PDB entry 9L1N | electron microscopy, 3.30 A resolution | chains B and M of the 13 polymer chains in the assembly

# Chain B
Molecule: E2 glycoprotein
Source organism: Western equine encephalitis virus
Reference sequence: Q9J1K1 (Q9J1K1_WEEV); residues 1-416 here correspond to UniProt positions 320-735 (UniProt number = residue number + 319)
Amino-acid sequence (416 residues; each row starts with the number of its first residue):
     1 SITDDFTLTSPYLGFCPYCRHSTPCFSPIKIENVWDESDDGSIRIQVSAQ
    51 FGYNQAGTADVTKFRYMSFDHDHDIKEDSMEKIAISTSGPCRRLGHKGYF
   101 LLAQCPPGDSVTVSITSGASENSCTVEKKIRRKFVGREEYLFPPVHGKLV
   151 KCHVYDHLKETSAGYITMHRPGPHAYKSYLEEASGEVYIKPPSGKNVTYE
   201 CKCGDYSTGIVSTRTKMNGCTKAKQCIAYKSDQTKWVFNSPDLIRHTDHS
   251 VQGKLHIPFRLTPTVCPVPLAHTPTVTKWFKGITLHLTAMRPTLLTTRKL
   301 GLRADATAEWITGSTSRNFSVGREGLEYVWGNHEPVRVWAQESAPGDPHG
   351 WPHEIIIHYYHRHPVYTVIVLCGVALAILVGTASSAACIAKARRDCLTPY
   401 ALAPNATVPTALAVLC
Disordered / not traced: 1
Disulfides: C16-C124, C19-C25, C91-C105, C152-C266, C201-C226, C203-C220
Glycans and other covalent adducts: N-acetylglucosamine (NAG) linked to N196

# Chain M
Molecule: Protocadherin-10
Source organism: Homo sapiens
Reference sequence: Q9P2E7 (PCD10_HUMAN); residues 19-113 here = UniProt positions 19-113
Amino-acid sequence (95 residues; numbered 19 to 113; the number before each row is that of its first residue):
    19 QLHYTVQEEQEHGTFVGNIAEDLGLDITKLSARGFQTVPNSRTPYLDLNL
    69 ETGVLYVNEKIDREQICKQSPSCVLHLEVFLENPLELFQVEIEVL
Disulfides: C85-C91

# Chain B / chain M interface
Residue-residue contacts (15; chain B residue first):
  R20(B) with S88(M); P89(M); S90(M), hydrogen bond
  H21(B) with H94(M)
  T23(B) with E96(M), hydrogen bond; Q107(M)
  G118(B) with P89(M)
  A119(B) with P89(M)
  S120(B) with P89(M)
  E121(B) with P89(M); S90(M), hydrogen bond (backbone-side chain)
  K177(B) with Y22(M); D40(M), salt bridge
  K222(B) with E39(M), salt bridge
  K224(B) with E39(M), salt bridge
Interface residues without a listed pair, chain B (14 interface residues in all): P24, F69, H71, N122
Interface residues without a listed pair, chain M (12 interface residues in all): H21, Q87, E111

# In short
The interface between chain B and chain M involves 14 residues on one side and 12 on the other, with 3
hydrogen bonds and 3 salt bridges. Among the polar pairs are K177(B)-D40(M), K222(B)-E39(M) and
K224(B)-E39(M). N-acetylglucosamine is covalently linked to N196(B).
Here chain B is E2 glycoprotein (Western equine encephalitis virus) and chain M is Protocadherin-10 (Homo
sapiens). Entry 9L1N (Structure of Western equine encephalitis virus 71V1658 strain VLP in complex with human
PCDH10 EC1) was determined by electron microscopy together with 9L9A from the same study.
